PDB entry 6TYE | X-ray diffraction, 3.79 A resolution | chains B and D of the 9 polymer chains in the assembly

# Chain B
Name: DNA-directed RNA polymerase subunit alpha
Organism: Mycobacterium tuberculosis
Notes: EC 2.7.7.6
Reference sequence: A5U8D3 (RPOA_MYCTA); numbering as in UniProt (aligned over 1-347)
Sequence (347 residues; each row starts with the number of its first residue):
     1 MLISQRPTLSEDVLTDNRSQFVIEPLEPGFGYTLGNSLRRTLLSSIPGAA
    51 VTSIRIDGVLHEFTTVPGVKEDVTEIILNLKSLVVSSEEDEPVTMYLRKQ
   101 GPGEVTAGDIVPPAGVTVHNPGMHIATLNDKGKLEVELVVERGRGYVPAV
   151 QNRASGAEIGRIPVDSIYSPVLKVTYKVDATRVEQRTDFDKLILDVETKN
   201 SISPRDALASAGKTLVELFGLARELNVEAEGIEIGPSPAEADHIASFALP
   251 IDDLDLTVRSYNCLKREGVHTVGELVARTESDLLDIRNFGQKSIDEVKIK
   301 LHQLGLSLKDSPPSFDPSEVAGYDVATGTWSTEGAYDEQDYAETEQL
Disordered / not traced: 233-347

# Chain D
Name: DNA-directed RNA polymerase subunit beta'
Organism: Mycobacterium tuberculosis
Notes: EC 2.7.7.6
Reference sequence: A0A0E8TXU5 (A0A0E8TXU5_MYCTX); numbering as in UniProt (aligned over 1-1316)
Sequence (1316 residues; each row starts with the number of its first residue):
     1 MLDVNFFDELRIGLATAEDIRQWSYGEVKKPETINYRTLKPEKDGLFCEK
    51 IFGPTRDWECYCGKYKRVRFKGIICERCGVEVTRAKVRRERMGHIELAAP
   101 VTHIWYFKGVPSRLGYLLDLAPKDLEKIIYFAAYVITSVDEEMRHNELST
   151 LEAEMAVERKAVEDQRDGELEARAQKLEADLAELEAEGAKADARRKVRDG
   201 GEREMRQIRDRAQRELDRLEDIWSTFTKLAPKQLIVDENLYRELVDRYGE
   251 YFTGAMGAESIQKLIENFDIDAEAESLRDVIRNGKGQKKLRALKRLKVVA
   301 AFQQSGNSPMGMVLDAVPVIPPELRPMVQLDGGRFATSDLNDLYRRVINR
   351 NNRLKRLIDLGAPEIIVNNEKRMLQESVDALFDNGRRGRPVTGPGNRPLK
   401 SLSDLLKGKQGRFRQNLLGKRVDYSGRSVIVVGPQLKLHQCGLPKLMALE
   451 LFKPFVMKRLVDLNHAQNIKSAKRMVERQRPQVWDVLEEVIAEHPVLLNR
   501 APTLHRLGIQAFEPMLVEGKAIQLHPLVCEAFNADFDGDQMAVHLPLSAE
   551 AQAEARILMLSSNNILSPASGRPLAMPRLDMVTGLYYLTTEVPGDTGEYQ
   601 PASGDHPETGVYSSPAEAIMAADRGVLSVRAKIKVRLTQLRPPVEIEAEL
   651 FGHSGWQPGDAWMAETTLGRVMFNELLPLGYPFVNKQMHKKVQAAIINDL
   701 AERYPMIVVAQTVDKLKDAGFYWATRSGVTVSMADVLVPPRKKEILDHYE
   751 ERADKVEKQFQRGALNHDERNEALVEIWKEATDEVGQALREHYPDDNPII
   801 TIVDSGATGNFTQTRTLAGMKGLVTNPKGEFIPRPVKSSFREGLTVLEYF
   851 INTHGARKGLADTALRTADSGYLTRRLVDVSQDVIVREHDCQTERGIVVE
   901 LAERAPDGTLIRDPYIETSAYARTLGTDAVDEAGNVIVERGQDLGDPEID
   951 ALLAAGITQVKVRSVLTCATSTGVCATCYGRSMATGKLVDIGEAVGIVAA
  1001 QSIGEPGTQLTMRTFHQGGVGEDITGGLPRVQELFEARVPRGKAPIADVT
  1051 GRVRLEDGERFYKITIVPDDGGEEVVYDKISKRQRLRVFKHEDGSERVLS
  1101 DGDHVEVGQQLMEGSADPHEVLRVQGPREVQIHLVREVQEVYRAQGVSIH
  1151 DKHIEVIVRQMLRRVTIIDSGSTEFLPGSLIDRAEFEAENRRVVAEGGEP
  1201 AAGRPVLMGITKASLATDSWLSAASFQETTRVLTDAAINCRSDKLNGLKE
  1251 NVIIGKLIPAGTGINRYRNIAVQPTEEARAAAYTIPSYEDQYYSPDFGAA
  1301 TGAAVPLDDYGYSDYR
Disordered / not traced: 1-5, 1012-1025, 1282-1316

# How chain B and chain D interact
Residue-residue contacts (39; chain B residue first):
  Arg39(B) - Ile619(D)
  Arg39(B) - Asp623(D)  salt bridge
  Arg40(B) - Asp623(D)
  Leu43(B) - Asp623(D)
  His61(B) - Gly604(D)
  Phe63(B) - Gly604(D)
  Phe63(B) - Asp605(D)
  Phe63(B) - His606(D)
  Phe63(B) - Pro607(D)  hydrophobic
  Thr74(B) - Glu608(D)
  Leu78(B) - Val611(D)
  Leu78(B) - Tyr612(D)
  Leu78(B) - Ser613(D)
  Leu78(B) - Met663(D)  hydrophobic
  Asn79(B) - Arg636(D)
  Lys81(B) - Val611(D)  hydrogen bond (side chain-backbone)
  Lys81(B) - Glu617(D)  salt bridge
  Tyr146(B) - Tyr612(D)
  Tyr146(B) - Glu617(D)  hydrogen bond
  Tyr146(B) - Met620(D)  hydrophobic
  Tyr146(B) - Ala621(D)  hydrophobic
  Tyr146(B) - Arg624(D)  hydrogen bond (backbone-side chain)
  Val147(B) - Arg624(D)
  Pro148(B) - Arg624(D)
  Pro148(B) - Val626(D)  hydrophobic
  Gln151(B) - Arg624(D)
  Ile162(B) - Pro607(D)  hydrophobic
  Asp165(B) - Glu617(D)
  Ile167(B) - Glu617(D)
  Ile167(B) - Met620(D)  hydrophobic
  Leu172(B) - Ala616(D)
  Lys173(B) - Ile619(D)
  Lys173(B) - Glu675(D)  salt bridge
  Arg182(B) - Asp485(D)  salt bridge
  Arg182(B) - Glu488(D)  salt bridge
  Glu184(B) - Asp485(D)
  Gln185(B) - Lys445(D)
  Gln185(B) - Glu518(D)
  Thr187(B) - Glu518(D)
Interface residues without a listed pair, chain B (25 interface residues in all): Ser82, Val171, Arg186
Interface residues without a listed pair, chain D (24 interface residues in all): Ala602

# Summary
The interface between chain B and chain D involves 25 residues on one side and 24 on the other; the contacts
include 3 hydrogen bonds and 5 salt bridges. Polar pairs include Arg39(B)-Asp623(D), Lys81(B)-Glu617(D) and
Lys173(B)-Glu675(D).
Chain B is DNA-directed RNA polymerase subunit alpha and chain D is DNA-directed RNA polymerase subunit beta',
both from Mycobacterium tuberculosis; the structure, Crystal structure of MTB sigma L transcription initiation
complex with 5 nt long RNA primer, was determined by X-ray diffraction, deposited together with 6KQD, 6KQE,
6KQF, 6KQG, 6KQH, 6KQL and 6 further entries.
